PDB entry 5F9F | X-ray diffraction, 2.60 A resolution | chains A and C of the 12 polymer chains in the assembly

Chain A (and C):
Protein: Probable ATP-dependent RNA helicase DDX58
Organism: Homo sapiens
Notes: EC 3.6.4.13; chain C of this document is another copy of the same molecule, construct and numbering; everything in this record applies to it too
UniProt: O95786 (DDX58_HUMAN), isoform O95786-2; residues 232-925 here correspond to UniProt positions 187-880 (UniProt number = residue number - 45)
Chain sequence (695 residues; numbered 231 to 925; the number before each row is that of its first residue):
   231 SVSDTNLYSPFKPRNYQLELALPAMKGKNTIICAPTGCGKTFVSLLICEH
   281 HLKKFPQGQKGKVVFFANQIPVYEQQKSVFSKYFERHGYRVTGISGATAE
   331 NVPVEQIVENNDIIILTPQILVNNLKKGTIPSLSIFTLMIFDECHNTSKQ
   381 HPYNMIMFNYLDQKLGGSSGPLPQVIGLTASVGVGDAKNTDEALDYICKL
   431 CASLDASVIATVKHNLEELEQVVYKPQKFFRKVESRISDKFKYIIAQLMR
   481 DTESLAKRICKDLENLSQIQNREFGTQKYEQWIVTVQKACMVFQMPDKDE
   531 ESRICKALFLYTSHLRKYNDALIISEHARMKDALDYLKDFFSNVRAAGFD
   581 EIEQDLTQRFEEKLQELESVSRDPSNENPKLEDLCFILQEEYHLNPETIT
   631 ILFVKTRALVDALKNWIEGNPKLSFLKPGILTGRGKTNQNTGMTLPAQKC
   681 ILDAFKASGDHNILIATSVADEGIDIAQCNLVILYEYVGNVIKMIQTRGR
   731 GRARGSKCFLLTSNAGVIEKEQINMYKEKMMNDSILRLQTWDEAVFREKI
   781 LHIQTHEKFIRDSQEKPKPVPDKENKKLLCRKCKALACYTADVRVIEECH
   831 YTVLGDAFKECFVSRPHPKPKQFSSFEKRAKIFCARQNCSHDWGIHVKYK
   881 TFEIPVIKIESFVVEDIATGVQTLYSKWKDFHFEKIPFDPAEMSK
Disordered / not traced: 231-239, 494-501, 795-796, 923-925 (chain C: 231-240, 493-502, 795-798, 923-925)
Construct notes: expression tag (231)
Metal / ion sites: Zn2+: Cys810, Cys813, Cys864, Cys869
Residues lining bound ligands: trifluoroethanol (ETF): Leu250, Ile262, Cys263, Ala264, Pro265, Cys268, Lys270, Val273, Leu408, Thr409, Ala410, Glu702
What the authors report for this chain:
  - conformationally variable residues (order/disorder transition): Arg664 to Phe685
  - binding site for the 24-nt RNA strand: Arg664 to Met673
  - mutagenesis - H830A: increased binding to Cap-1 HP RNA
  - mutagenesis - H830A: increased binding to 2'-O-methylated 5'ppp HP RNA
  - mutagenesis - H830A: increased signaling in response to Cap-1 dsRNA
  - mutagenesis - H830A: increased signaling in response to 5'ppp 2'O-Me HP RNA
  - mutagenesis - H830A: increased signaling in response to in the absence of RNA stimulation
  - mutagenesis - H830A: unchanged expression
  - specificity-determining residues: His830
  - mutagenesis - H830A: unchanged signaling in response to 5'ppp
  - mutagenesis - H830A: increased signaling in response to Cap-0 dsRNA

Chain A / chain C interface:
Pairs across the interface (39; chain A residue first):
  Gln287(A) - Lys878(C)  hydrogen bond
  Gln287(A) - Lys880(C)  hydrogen bond (side chain-backbone)
  Tyr303(A) - Glu315(C)  hydrogen bond
  Glu304(A) - Arg316(C)  salt bridge
  Lys307(A) - Ser311(C)
  Lys307(A) - Glu315(C)  salt bridge
  Ser308(A) - Ser308(C)
  Ser308(A) - Lys312(C)
  Lys312(A) - Ser308(C)
  Glu315(A) - Tyr303(C)  hydrogen bond
  Glu315(A) - Lys307(C)  salt bridge
  Glu315(A) - Ser325(C)  hydrogen bond
  Glu315(A) - Ala327(C)
  Glu315(A) - Thr328(C)  hydrogen bond
  Arg316(A) - Ala327(C)
  Gly318(A) - Ala327(C)
  Gly318(A) - Thr328(C)
  Arg320(A) - Thr322(C)  hydrogen bond
  Arg320(A) - Gly323(C)  hydrogen bond (side chain-backbone)
  Arg320(A) - Thr328(C)
  Arg320(A) - Val332(C)
  Arg320(A) - Ile337(C)
  Thr322(A) - Arg320(C)  hydrogen bond
  Gly323(A) - Arg320(C)  hydrogen bond (backbone-side chain)
  Ser325(A) - Glu315(C)  hydrogen bond
  Ala327(A) - Glu315(C)
  Ala327(A) - Gly318(C)
  Thr328(A) - Glu315(C)  hydrogen bond
  Thr328(A) - Gly318(C)
  Thr328(A) - Arg320(C)
  Val332(A) - Arg320(C)
  Pro333(A) - Asn340(C)
  Gln336(A) - Gln336(C)
  Gln336(A) - Asn340(C)
  Ile337(A) - Arg320(C)
  Asn340(A) - Pro333(C)
  Asn340(A) - Gln336(C)  hydrogen bond
  Pro676(A) - Arg316(C)
  Lys880(A) - Gln287(C)  hydrogen bond (backbone-side chain)
Other interface residues (no listed pair), chain A (26 interface residues in all): Ser311, Tyr319, Ile324, Thr881
Other interface residues (no listed pair), chain C (26 interface residues in all): Glu304, Tyr319, Ile324, Thr881

In short:
Chain A and chain C each contribute 26 residues to their interface; the contacts include 14 hydrogen bonds and
3 salt bridges. Polar contacts include Glu304(A)-Arg316(C), Lys307(A)-Glu315(C) and Gln287(A)-Lys878(C).
Ligands of chain A: trifluoroethanol. From the paper: a binding site for the 24-nt RNA strand at Arg664(A);
H830A of chain A increases binding to Cap-1 HP RNA.
Both chains are Probable ATP-dependent RNA helicase DDX58 (Homo sapiens). Entry 5F9F (Crystal structure of
RIG-I helicase-RD in complex with 24-mer blunt-end hairpin RNA) was determined by X-ray diffraction (same
publication as 5F98 and 5F9H).
